PDB entry 3JCP | electron microscopy, 4.60 A resolution (low resolution: residue-level contacts below are approximate; hydrogen-bond / salt-bridge calls are withheld) | chains 4 and 5 of the 47 polymer chains in the assembly

[Chain 4]
Protein: Proteasome subunit beta type-2
Organism: Saccharomyces cerevisiae S288c
Notes: EC 3.4.25.1
Reference sequence: P25043 (PSB2_YEAST); residue numbers follow UniProt; this construct covers 1-261
Chain sequence (261 residues; row label = number of the first residue in the row):
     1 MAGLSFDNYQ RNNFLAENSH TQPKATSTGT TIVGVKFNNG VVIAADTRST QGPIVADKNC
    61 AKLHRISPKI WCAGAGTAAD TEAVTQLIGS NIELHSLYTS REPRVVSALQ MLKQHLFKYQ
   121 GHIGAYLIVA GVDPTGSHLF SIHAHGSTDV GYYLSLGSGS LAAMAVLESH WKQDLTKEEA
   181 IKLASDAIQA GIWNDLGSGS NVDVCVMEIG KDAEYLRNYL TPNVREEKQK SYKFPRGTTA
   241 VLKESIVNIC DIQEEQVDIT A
Unresolved in the structure: 1-29, 252-261
Swiss-Prot annotation at these positions:
  - active site: Thr30 (Nucleophile)

[Chain 5]
Protein: Proteasome subunit beta type-3
Organism: Saccharomyces cerevisiae S288c
Notes: EC 3.4.25.1
Reference sequence: P25451 (PSB3_YEAST); numbering as in UniProt (aligned over 1-205)
Chain sequence (205 residues; row label = number of the first residue in the row):
     1 MSDPSSINGG IVVAMTGKDC VAIACDLRLG SQSLGVSNKF EKIFHYGHVF LGITGLATDV
    61 TTLNEMFRYK TNLYKLKEER AIEPETFTQL VSSSLYERRF GPYFVGPVVA GINSKSGKPF
   121 IAGFDLIGCI DEAKDFIVSG TASDQLFGMC ESLYEPNLEP EDLFETISQA LLNAADRDAL
   181 SGWGAVVYII KKDEVVKRYL KMRQD
Unresolved in the structure: 1
Swiss-Prot annotation at these positions:
  - modified residue: Ser31 (Phosphoserine)
  - cross-link: Lys70 (Glycyl lysine isopeptide (Lys-Gly) (interchain with G-Cter in ubiquitin))

[Chain 4 / chain 5 interface]
Residue-residue contacts - 70 pairs, chain 4 then chain 5:
  Ile54(4) - Phe147(5)
  Val55(4) - Phe147(5)
  Ala56(4) - Asp131(5)
  Asp57(4) - Asp131(5)
  Asp57(4) - Glu132(5)
  Lys58(4) - Glu151(5)
  Thr77(4) - Ile127(5)
  Ala78(4) - Cys129(5)
  Ala79(4) - Asp125(5)
  Ala79(4) - Ile127(5)
  Ala79(4) - Gly128(5)
  Ala79(4) - Cys129(5)
  Asp80(4) - Tyr96(5)
  Asp80(4) - Arg99(5)
  Ala83(4) - Tyr96(5)
  Gln86(4) - Gln89(5)
  His122(4) - Arg99(5)
  His122(4) - Phe100(5)
  Ile123(4) - Tyr96(5)
  Ile123(4) - Phe100(5)
  Arg225(4) - Glu151(5)
  Lys228(4) - Glu151(5)
  Lys228(4) - Ser152(5)
  Lys228(4) - Leu153(5)
  Lys228(4) - Tyr154(5)
  Ser231(4) - Glu155(5)
  Tyr232(4) - Leu153(5)
  Lys233(4) - Glu155(5)
  Lys233(4) - Asp162(5)
  Phe234(4) - Leu153(5)
  Phe234(4) - Glu165(5)
  Phe234(4) - Thr166(5)
  Phe234(4) - Gln169(5)
  Arg236(4) - Glu159(5)
  Arg236(4) - Glu161(5)
  Arg236(4) - Asp162(5)
  Arg236(4) - Glu165(5)
  Gly237(4) - Glu165(5)
  Thr238(4) - Glu165(5)
  Thr238(4) - Gln169(5)
  Thr239(4) - Glu165(5)
  Thr239(4) - Ser168(5)
  Thr239(4) - Gln169(5)
  Thr239(4) - Leu200(5)
  Ala240(4) - Leu200(5)
  Ala240(4) - Lys201(5)
  Val241(4) - Phe164(5)
  Val241(4) - Arg198(5)
  Val241(4) - Tyr199(5)
  Val241(4) - Leu200(5)
  Leu242(4) - Tyr199(5)
  Leu242(4) - Leu200(5)
  Leu242(4) - Lys201(5)
  Lys243(4) - Arg198(5)
  Lys243(4) - Tyr199(5)
  Glu244(4) - Val196(5)
  Glu244(4) - Lys197(5)
  Glu244(4) - Arg198(5)
  Ser245(4) - Val196(5)
  Ser245(4) - Lys197(5)
  Ile246(4) - Val195(5)
  Ile246(4) - Val196(5)
  Val247(4) - Tyr188(5)
  Val247(4) - Val195(5)
  Val247(4) - Lys197(5)
  Ile249(4) - Gly47(5)
  Ile249(4) - His48(5)
  Ile249(4) - Phe50(5)
  Ile249(4) - Asp193(5)
  Ile249(4) - Val195(5)
Interface residues without a listed pair, chain 4 (35 interface residues in all): Asn59, Tyr119, Pro235
Interface residues without a listed pair, chain 5 (42 interface residues in all): Asp144, Cys150, Leu158, Pro160, Leu172, Glu194

[In short]
Chain 4 and chain 5 form an interface of 35 and 42 residues respectively. Curated annotation (UniProt) lists
active-site residue Thr30(4) on chain 4.
Chain 4 is Proteasome subunit beta type-2 and chain 5 is Proteasome subunit beta type-3, both from
Saccharomyces cerevisiae S288c; the structure, Structure of yeast 26S proteasome in M2 state derived from
Titan dataset, was determined by electron microscopy, deposited together with 3JCO.
